3B0C - chains T and W; structure by X-ray diffraction, 2.20 A resolution.

[Chain T]
Name: Centromere protein T
Organism: Gallus gallus
UniProt: F1NPG5 (F1NPG5_CHICK); residues 1-109 here correspond to UniProt positions 54-162 (UniProt number = residue number + 53)
Sequence (111 residues; each row starts with the number of its first residue; numbers below 1 keep their minus sign (Gly-1 is residue -1)):
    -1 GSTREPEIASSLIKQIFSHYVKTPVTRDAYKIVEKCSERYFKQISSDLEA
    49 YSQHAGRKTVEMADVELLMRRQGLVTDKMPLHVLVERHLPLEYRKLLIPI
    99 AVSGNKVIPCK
Not modelled in the structure: -1 to 7, 99-109
Differences from the reference sequence: expression tag (-1 to 0)

[Chain W]
Name: Centromere protein W
Organism: Gallus gallus
Sequence (76 residues; numbered 1 to 76; the number before each row is that of its first residue):
     1 GRRTVPRGTLRKIIKKHKPHLRLAANTDLLVHLSFLLFLHRLAEEARTNA
    51 FENKSKIIKPEHTIAAAKVILKKSRG
Not modelled in the structure: 1-3

[How chain T and chain W interact]
Residue-residue contacts (100; chain T residue first):
  Leu10(T) - Pro6(W)
  Ile11(T) - Phe35(W)  hydrophobic
  Ile14(T) - Leu36(W)  hydrophobic
  Ile14(T) - Leu39(W)  hydrophobic
  Phe15(T) - Leu42(W)
  Phe15(T) - Ala43(W)
  Tyr18(T) - Leu36(W)
  Tyr18(T) - Leu39(W)
  Tyr18(T) - His40(W)
  Tyr18(T) - Ala43(W)  hydrophobic
  Tyr18(T) - Arg47(W)  hydrogen bond (backbone-side chain)
  Val19(T) - Ala43(W)
  Val19(T) - Arg47(W)  hydrogen bond (backbone-side chain)
  Val19(T) - Ile58(W)  hydrophobic
  Lys20(T) - Arg47(W)
  Thr21(T) - Ile58(W)
  Pro22(T) - Lys56(W)
  Pro22(T) - Ile57(W)
  Pro22(T) - Ile58(W)  hydrogen bond (backbone-backbone)
  Val23(T) - Ile57(W)
  Val23(T) - Ile58(W)  hydrophobic
  Thr24(T) - Ile57(W)
  Thr24(T) - Ile58(W)  hydrogen bond (backbone-backbone)
  Thr24(T) - Pro60(W)
  Asp26(T) - Pro60(W)
  Ala27(T) - Ile58(W)
  Ala27(T) - Lys59(W)
  Ala27(T) - Pro60(W)
  Ala27(T) - Thr63(W)
  Ile30(T) - Thr63(W)
  Ile30(T) - Ile64(W)  hydrophobic
  Val31(T) - Leu39(W)  hydrophobic
  Val31(T) - Leu42(W)  hydrophobic
  Cys34(T) - Phe38(W)
  Cys34(T) - Ala67(W)  hydrophobic
  Ser35(T) - Phe35(W)
  Ser35(T) - Leu39(W)
  Glu36(T) - Lys16(W)  salt bridge
  Glu36(T) - His17(W)  salt bridge
  Arg37(T) - Leu71(W)
  Tyr38(T) - Ser34(W)  hydrogen bond
  Tyr38(T) - Phe35(W)  hydrophobic
  Tyr38(T) - Phe38(W)  hydrophobic
  Tyr38(T) - Leu71(W)  hydrophobic
  Tyr38(T) - Ser74(W)
  Phe39(T) - Leu10(W)  hydrophobic
  Phe39(T) - Ile13(W)  hydrophobic
  Phe39(T) - His17(W)
  Phe39(T) - Phe35(W)  hydrophobic
  Lys40(T) - His17(W)
  Ile42(T) - Val31(W)  hydrophobic
  Ser43(T) - Ile14(W)
  Ser43(T) - His17(W)
  Ser43(T) - Leu21(W)
  Asp45(T) - Gly76(W)  hydrogen bond (side chain-backbone)
  Glu47(T) - Lys18(W)  salt bridge
  Glu47(T) - Leu21(W)
  Tyr49(T) - Gly76(W)  hydrogen bond (side chain-backbone)
  Lys56(T) - His20(W)
  Lys56(T) - Leu21(W)
  Lys56(T) - Arg22(W)  hydrogen bond (backbone-backbone)
  Thr57(T) - Arg22(W)
  Val58(T) - Leu21(W)  hydrophobic
  Val58(T) - Arg22(W)  hydrogen bond (backbone-backbone)
  Val58(T) - Leu23(W)  hydrophobic
  Val58(T) - Ala24(W)  hydrogen bond (backbone-backbone)
  Val58(T) - Thr27(W)
  Glu59(T) - Ala24(W)
  Glu59(T) - Thr27(W)
  Met60(T) - Asn26(W)
  Met60(T) - Thr27(W)
  Met60(T) - Leu30(W)  hydrophobic
  Val63(T) - Leu30(W)  hydrophobic
  Val63(T) - Val31(W)
  Leu66(T) - Gly76(W)
  Met67(T) - Leu33(W)  hydrophobic
  Met67(T) - Ser34(W)
  Met67(T) - Leu37(W)  hydrophobic
  Arg69(T) - Arg75(W)
  Arg69(T) - Gly76(W)  hydrogen bond (side chain-backbone)
  Gln70(T) - Arg41(W)  hydrogen bond (backbone-side chain)
  Gln70(T) - Lys73(W)
  Gln70(T) - Ser74(W)  hydrogen bond (side chain-backbone)
  Gln70(T) - Arg75(W)
  Gly71(T) - Arg41(W)
  Leu72(T) - Leu37(W)  hydrophobic
  Leu72(T) - Arg41(W)
  Leu82(T) - Leu33(W)
  Val83(T) - Leu33(W)  hydrophobic
  His86(T) - Leu33(W)
  His86(T) - Leu36(W)
  His86(T) - Leu37(W)
  Leu87(T) - His32(W)
  Tyr91(T) - Val5(W)  hydrogen bond (side chain-backbone)
  Tyr91(T) - Leu29(W)  hydrophobic
  Leu94(T) - Arg7(W)
  Leu94(T) - Asn26(W)
  Leu95(T) - Asn26(W)
  Leu95(T) - Leu29(W)  hydrophobic
  Leu95(T) - Leu30(W)  hydrophobic
Interface residues without a listed pair, chain T (51 interface residues in all): Ser44, Leu46, Ser50, Leu79, Pro88
Interface residues without a listed pair, chain W (48 interface residues in all): Thr4, Glu44, Ala46

[Summary]
The interface between chain T and chain W involves 51 residues on one side and 48 on the other, with 14
hydrogen bonds and 3 salt bridges. Among the polar pairs are Glu36(T)-Lys16(W), Glu36(T)-His17(W) and
Glu47(T)-Lys18(W).
Here chain T is Centromere protein T and chain W is Centromere protein W, both from Gallus gallus. Entry 3B0C
(Crystal structure of the chicken CENP-T histone fold/CENP-W complex, crystal form I) was determined by X-ray
diffraction together with 3B0B, 3B0D, 3VH5 and 3VH6 from the same study.
